Entry 1VZJ (X-ray diffraction, 2.35 A resolution); this record covers chains A and D of the 5 polymer chains in the assembly.

[Chain A (and D)]
Name: Acetylcholinesterase
Notes: EC 3.1.1.7; fragment: c terminal tetramerization domain, residues 575-614; chain D of this document is another copy of the same molecule, construct and numbering; everything in this record applies to it too
UniProtKB: P22303 (ACES_HUMAN); residues 1-40 here correspond to UniProt positions 575-614 (UniProt number = residue number + 574)
Amino-acid sequence (40 residues; numbered 1 to 40; the number before each row is that of its first residue):
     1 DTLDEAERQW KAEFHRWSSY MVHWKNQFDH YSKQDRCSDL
Disordered / not traced: 1-2, 29-40 (chain D: 33-40)
Modified positions: Mse21 (selenomethionine; parent Met)
What the authors report for this chain:
  - self-association interface (contacts with another copy of this molecule); pairs are residue here / residue on that copy: Phe14-Tyr20 (pi stacking), Phe14, Phe28

[How chain A and chain D interact]
Pairs across the interface (10; chain A residue first):
  Trp10(A) with Trp17(D)
  Lys11(A) with Glu13(D), salt bridge
  Phe14(A) with Trp17(D); Tyr20(D), hydrophobic
  Trp17(A) with Tyr20(D), hydrophobic; Trp24(D)
  Mse21(A) with Trp24(D)
  Trp24(A) with Gln27(D); Tyr31(D), hydrophobic
  Lys25(A) with Gln27(D)
Other interface residues (no listed pair), chain A (8 interface residues in all): Phe28

[In short]
The interface between chain A and chain D involves 8 residues on one side and 6 on the other; the contacts
include 1 salt bridge. The salt-bridged pair is Lys11(A)-Glu13(D). From the paper: a self-association
interface involving Phe14(A), Tyr20(A) and Phe28(A).
Chain A and chain D are both Acetylcholinesterase; the structure, Structure of the tetramerization domain of
acetylcholinesterase: four-fold interaction of a WWW motif with a left-handed ..., was determined by X-ray
diffraction.
